8FRU - chains T and 1 of the 43 polymer chains in the assembly; structure by electron microscopy, 2.49 A resolution.

# Chain T
Protein: 60S ribosomal protein eL21
From: Giardia intestinalis assemblage A
Reference sequence: A8B2Q4 (A8B2Q4_GIAIC); residues 1-159 here = UniProt positions 1-159
Chain sequence (159 residues; row label = number of the first residue in the row):
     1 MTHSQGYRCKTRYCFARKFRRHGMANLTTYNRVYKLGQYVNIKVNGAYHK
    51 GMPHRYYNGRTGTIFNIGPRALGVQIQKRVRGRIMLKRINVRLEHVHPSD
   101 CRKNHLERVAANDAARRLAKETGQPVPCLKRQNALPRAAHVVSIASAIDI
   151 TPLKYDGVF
Unresolved in the structure: 1, 155-159

# Chain 1
Molecule: 28S rRNA
From: Giardia intestinalis assemblage A
Sequence (2687 nucleotides; row label = number of the first residue in the row):
     1 CGCGGCCCGAGGCGGCGGGGGCGACGGGCGGAACUUAAGCAUAUCAGUAC
    51 GCCCCGGAGGAGAAACCAACCGGGAUUCCCCGUAGCGGCGAGCGACGCGG
   101 GAGGAGCCCGCCCCGAAGGCGCGCUGUGGGGCGCAGGCGCAGGCCCGCCG
   151 CGAGGGGGCCCGAGGGCCCCGCCCGAGAGGGUGCAAGCCCCGUACGGCGG
   201 CCGCCGGGCCUGCGCGGCGAGUAGCGCUGCUUGAGCGUGCAGCGCGAAGG
   251 GAGGCGCGGCCCUUCCAAGGCUAAAUACGCCCCGGGACCGAUAGCGGACC
   301 AAGUAGCGCGAGCGAACGGUGAAAAGGACGCCCUGCGGCCGCUCAAAAGA
   351 CCUGAACCCGGCCGGCCGCCGGCCCGCCGGCCCCGUCUCGAAACACGGAC
   401 CGAGGAGCCACGCGCCGCGGCGAGCCCGAGGGAGCCCCCGCGGCGGAGCG
   451 AGCGCGAGACGCCCCGGGCCCGCCAUGCCCCUGCGGGCGUGCGCGGGCCG
   501 AGCCGCGGCGCGUGGGCCCGAAAGGCGGUGAUCUAUGCCCGGCGAGGGCG
   551 AGGCCGGGCGAAAGCCUGGUGGAGGCCCGCCGCGGUGCUGACGCGCAGAU
   601 CGCUCGUCGGAGCCGGGCAUGGGGGCGAAAGACUCAUCGAACCGCCUGGU
   651 AGCUGGUUGCCUCCGAAAUGUCUCCCAGGACAGCCGCCGCCCCGCAGUUG
   701 CGGCCCGUAGAGCGCUGGCCGGCGGGAGCGGGGGGCCUGCCCCUCGCCCG
   751 CCCCCCAAACUCCGAAGGGCCGCGCCGCCCCGCCGCUGGCCUGGGCGGGG
   801 CGGGCGAAUGCGGGCGGCGCGUGGGCCCCUCCUGGUAAGCAGGACGGGCG
   851 AGGCGGGACGAUCCGGACGCCGGGCCAGGGUGCGCCGCCGGGGCCCGCGG
   901 AACGGCGUCGGCCGGUCCCGACAGCUGGAAGGUGGCCCCAGAAGUCGGCA
   951 UCCUCCAGGGAGUGUGUAACAACCCACCAGCCGAAUCGGCCGGCCCGGAA
  1001 AAUGGAGCGCGCCGGAGCCCCGGACCCGCGCCCGGCCGCCGCGCGCGGCG
  1051 GGUAGGAGGCCGCAGAGGCCCCGGGGGCGAAGGCGGCGCGCAGGCCCCGC
  1101 CGGACCGGCCUCUGGUGCAGAUCUCGGCAGCAGUAGCCGCUACUCCGCGC
  1151 CCCGGAGGACUGAGGGGGAGACGGGUUCCGCGGCGCCUGCAUCUGGCCGC
  1201 GGGUGACUCGGGCCUAAGCGGCGGGUGAAGACCGGGAAGGGGCGUGCCCG
  1251 CCCGUCGAACGGGGAGCCGGCGGAGACUCCGGCAGGCGCGGCCCCCGCGG
  1301 AGACGCCCGCCCCCCGGCGACGCGCACGGGGACCGCGGCGGGCGGCGCCC
  1351 CGGCCCGCGAACGCCCCGCAGCCCCCGGACGCCUUGCGCGGAGAGGGGGG
  1401 CCCGGGGGCGGACCCCGCGCGUCCCCGGCCGCCCCUGAAAAGCCGGGGGG
  1451 CGCCGGCCGCGCGCCGUACCGACCGCAGCAGGACUCCGGGGUCAGCAGCC
  1501 UCUAGCGCGGGAGCGAACGCGGCUCAGGGAAGUCGGCAAGCCGGCUCCGU
  1551 AACCUCGGGAAAAGGAGUGGCUCUGACGGCGCGCCGGGUCAGAACUGGAA
  1601 CGGACGCGGGGAUCCCGACUGUUUACUAGAAACACAGCGUCGCGAGGGCC
  1651 GCACCCGGCGCUGGCGCGACGUGAUUUCUGCCCAGUGCCACGACCGUCAC
  1701 CGUGAAGCGAUCCGCCGAAGCCCUGGUAAACGGCGGGAGUAACUAUGACU
  1751 CUCUUAAGGUAGCCAAAUGCCUCGUCGGGCAAUUUCCGACGUGCAUGAAU
  1801 GGACCAACGAGGAUCCCACUGUCCCGAGCCGCGCCUCCGCGAGCCUCCAG
  1851 CCUCGGGAACGGGCGAGGGCCGGCCAGCGGGGCAAGAAGACCCUUUUGAG
  1901 CUUGACUCCAGCCCGGGCCUGUGGGGCGGGGCGGCCGGCGCAGCGCACAG
  1951 GGGAGGCCGCGCCCCUGAGACACCCUGACGGCCGCCGCCGCCCCGCUCAC
  2001 CCGGUCGCGCGGGGACCCGCCCGGGCGGGGAGUUCGGCUGGGGCGGCGCG
  2051 CCUGCUACACCGGACCGCAGGCGUCCCACGGCGGGCUCAGCGAGGACGGA
  2101 GACCUCCCGCGGAGCAGAAGGGCACAAGCCCGCCCGACCCGCGCCCCCCG
  2151 UGCCGGCGCGGGCCGCGAAAGCGGGGCCUACCGAUCCUUCGCCGCCCCGG
  2201 CCGCGGGCGCGGAGGUGGCAGAAAAGUUACCACAGGGAUAACUGGCUUGU
  2251 GGCCGCCGAGCGCCCGCAGCGACGCGGCUUUUUGAUCCUUCGAUGUCGGC
  2301 UCUUCCUACCGUCCGCGCGCACCGGCGCGGAAGCGUCGGAUUGUUCACCC
  2351 GUUCAAGGGAUCGUGAGCUGGGUUUAGACCGUCGUGAGACAGGUUAGUUU
  2401 UACCCUACUGGCCCCGGGGCCAGAGCACGGCGGGCCAGUACGAGAGGAAC
  2451 GCCCGCCGCGGGCCGCCAGCCCCGCGGUUGCCCGGCCGGGCAGCGCCGCG
  2501 CCGCCGCGCCCGGGGGCCCUGCGCUGACCGCCUCUAAGCGCGCACCCCGC
  2551 CUCGCGCCCCGCCCGGCCGCGCGCCCCAGCCCCGUGCCCCGUCGCCGAGC
  2601 GGCCCCCGCCCGGGGAGACCACCCGGCGCGGCGCUCCUGUACGGCGCAGA
  2651 GCCCUGCGAUCGCCUGAGGGACGCGCCUGCAGAGCGC
Unresolved in the structure: 136-144, 201-213, 734-741, 925-977, 1581-1584, 1931-1979
Construct notes: insertion (1894)
Bound ions: Na+ site 1: G20, C54; Mg2+ site 1: G39, C40; Mg2+ site 2: C40, G1898; Mg2+ site 3 near G47 (its only coordinating residue here); Mg2+ site 4 near G60 (its only coordinating residue here); Mg2+ site 5 near A153 (its only coordinating residue here); Mg2+ site 6 near U232 (its only coordinating residue here); Mg2+ site 7: G254, C2198, G2199; Mg2+ site 8 near A267 (its only coordinating residue here); Mg2+ site 9 near A274 (its only coordinating residue here); Mg2+ site 10 near C289 (its only coordinating residue here); Mg2+ site 11 near G294 (its only coordinating residue here); 86 more Mg2+ sites not listed; 22 more Na+ sites not listed; 5 more K+ sites not listed
Residues lining bound ligands: spermidine (SPD): A38, G39, C40, G88, C89, G90, U2185, C2186, A2222

# How chain T and chain 1 interact
Residue-residue contacts (132):
  Thr2(T) - G2048(1)  base contact
  Thr2(T) - C2052(1)  hydrogen bond to the base
  Thr2(T) - U2053(1)  hydrogen bond to the base
  Thr2(T) - G2054(1)  hydrogen bond to the base
  Thr2(T) - C2055(1)  hydrogen bond to the base
  Thr2(T) - G2067(1)  base contact
  Thr2(T) - C2068(1)  base contact
  Thr2(T) - A2069(1)  base contact
  Thr2(T) - G2070(1)  base contact
  His3(T) - U2056(1)  base contact
  His3(T) - A2057(1)  hydrogen bond to the base
  His3(T) - G2063(1)  phosphate contact
  His3(T) - A2064(1)  salt bridge to the phosphate
  Ser4(T) - C2052(1)  phosphate contact
  Ser4(T) - U2053(1)  hydrogen bond to the phosphate
  Gln5(T) - C2052(1)  hydrogen bond to the phosphate
  Gln5(T) - G2063(1)  phosphate contact
  Gly6(T) - C2052(1)  hydrogen bond to the phosphate
  Gly6(T) - U2053(1)  hydrogen bond to the phosphate
  Tyr7(T) - C2145(1)  hydrogen bond to the sugar
  Tyr7(T) - C2146(1)  sugar contact
  Tyr7(T) - U2179(1)  hydrogen bond to the phosphate
  Tyr7(T) - A2180(1)  phosphate contact
  Arg8(T) - U2053(1)  phosphate contact
  Arg8(T) - G2121(1)  sugar contact
  Arg8(T) - C2178(1)  hydrogen bond to the sugar
  Arg8(T) - U2179(1)  hydrogen bond to the sugar
  Cys9(T) - U2053(1)  phosphate contact
  Cys9(T) - G2054(1)  phosphate contact
  Lys10(T) - G2054(1)  hydrogen bond to the phosphate
  Lys10(T) - G2062(1)  phosphate contact
  Thr11(T) - G2054(1)  phosphate contact
  Arg12(T) - A759(1)  phosphate contact
  Arg12(T) - C760(1)  salt bridge to the phosphate
  Arg12(T) - G2054(1)  hydrogen bond to the sugar
  Arg12(T) - C2055(1)  phosphate contact
  Arg12(T) - G2120(1)  hydrogen bond to the phosphate
  Arg12(T) - G2121(1)  salt bridge to the phosphate
  Tyr13(T) - G707(1)  phosphate contact
  Tyr13(T) - U761(1)  hydrogen bond to the phosphate
  Ala16(T) - G2121(1)  phosphate contact
  Ala16(T) - G2122(1)  phosphate contact
  Arg17(T) - G2122(1)  hydrogen bond to the phosphate
  Arg17(T) - C2123(1)  salt bridge to the phosphate
  Phe19(T) - C762(1)  sugar contact
  His22(T) - C2123(1)  salt bridge to the phosphate
  Gly23(T) - C2123(1)  hydrogen bond to the phosphate
  Gly23(T) - A2124(1)  phosphate contact
  Lys35(T) - G794(1)  sugar contact
  Tyr39(T) - C771(1)  sugar contact
  Tyr39(T) - G772(1)  sugar contact
  Asn41(T) - C704(1)  sugar contact
  Lys43(T) - C704(1)  phosphate contact
  Lys43(T) - C705(1)  salt bridge to the phosphate
  Gly46(T) - G2122(1)  sugar contact
  Ala47(T) - G2122(1)  phosphate contact
  Ala47(T) - C2123(1)  phosphate contact
  Ala47(T) - A2127(1)  hydrogen bond to the base
  His49(T) - G2121(1)  base contact
  His49(T) - G2122(1)  sugar contact
  His49(T) - A2127(1)  base contact
  His49(T) - C2177(1)  hydrogen bond to the sugar
  His49(T) - C2178(1)  sugar contact
  Lys50(T) - C2157(1)  salt bridge to the phosphate
  Lys50(T) - G2158(1)  salt bridge to the phosphate
  Gly51(T) - C2157(1)  phosphate contact
  His54(T) - C2146(1)  sugar contact
  Arg55(T) - C2061(1)  salt bridge to the phosphate
  Arg55(T) - G2062(1)  salt bridge to the phosphate
  Tyr56(T) - C2061(1)  sugar contact
  Tyr57(T) - C2145(1)  hydrogen bond to the phosphate
  Tyr57(T) - C2146(1)  hydrogen bond to the phosphate
  Asn58(T) - C705(1)  sugar contact
  Asn58(T) - C706(1)  sugar contact
  Gly59(T) - C705(1)  sugar contact
  Gly59(T) - G769(1)  base contact
  Arg60(T) - G769(1)  hydrogen bond to the sugar
  Arg60(T) - C770(1)  sugar contact
  Arg60(T) - C2060(1)  hydrogen bond to the base
  Thr61(T) - G703(1)  base contact
  Thr61(T) - C770(1)  sugar contact
  Thr61(T) - C771(1)  sugar contact
  Pro69(T) - C2159(1)  phosphate contact
  Arg70(T) - C2159(1)  hydrogen bond to the phosphate
  Arg70(T) - C2172(1)  salt bridge to the phosphate
  Arg70(T) - G2173(1)  salt bridge to the phosphate
  Ala71(T) - G2158(1)  phosphate contact
  Ala71(T) - C2159(1)  hydrogen bond to the phosphate
  Gln77(T) - C771(1)  phosphate contact
  Lys78(T) - C2146(1)  salt bridge to the phosphate
  Lys78(T) - G2150(1)  hydrogen bond to the base
  Val80(T) - G2150(1)  base contact
  Arg81(T) - C2149(1)  salt bridge to the phosphate
  Arg81(T) - G2150(1)  salt bridge to the phosphate
  Arg83(T) - G2150(1)  salt bridge to the phosphate
  Met85(T) - G2150(1)  base contact
  Lys87(T) - C2145(1)  salt bridge to the phosphate
  Lys87(T) - C2146(1)  salt bridge to the phosphate
  Lys87(T) - G2150(1)  hydrogen bond to the base
  Arg88(T) - C2144(1)  hydrogen bond to the sugar
  Asn90(T) - G2158(1)  sugar contact
  Arg92(T) - G2158(1)  salt bridge to the phosphate
  Asp100(T) - G703(1)  sugar contact
  Cys101(T) - G702(1)  base contact
  Cys101(T) - C771(1)  hydrogen bond to the sugar
  Cys101(T) - G772(1)  sugar contact
  Arg102(T) - G772(1)  hydrogen bond to the phosphate
  Arg102(T) - C773(1)  salt bridge to the phosphate
  Asn104(T) - G702(1)  sugar contact
  His105(T) - C773(1)  sugar contact
  His105(T) - G774(1)  base contact
  Arg108(T) - G806(1)  hydrogen bond to the sugar
  Arg108(T) - A807(1)  salt bridge to the phosphate
  Val109(T) - G774(1)  base contact
  Asn112(T) - G774(1)  hydrogen bond to the base
  Asn112(T) - G806(1)  base contact
  Asp113(T) - C776(1)  hydrogen bond to the sugar
  Arg116(T) - G803(1)  sugar contact
  Arg116(T) - G804(1)  sugar contact
  Arg116(T) - G806(1)  hydrogen bond to the base
  Arg117(T) - G802(1)  hydrogen bond to the base
  Arg117(T) - G803(1)  hydrogen bond to the sugar
  Leu129(T) - G806(1)  sugar contact
  Lys130(T) - G806(1)  sugar contact
  Lys130(T) - A807(1)  phosphate contact
  Lys130(T) - A808(1)  salt bridge to the phosphate
  Arg131(T) - G700(1)  base contact
  Arg131(T) - C773(1)  hydrogen bond to the sugar
  Arg131(T) - A807(1)  salt bridge to the phosphate
  Asn133(T) - G700(1)  hydrogen bond to the sugar
  Asn133(T) - A807(1)  hydrogen bond to the sugar
  Asn133(T) - A808(1)  hydrogen bond to the sugar
Other interface residues (no listed pair), chain T (70 interface residues in all): Cys14, Phe15, Lys18, Leu36, Gly68, Ile89, Lys120, Gln132
Other interface residues (no listed pair), chain 1 (71 interface residues in all): A682, C701, U708, C763, G795, G2143, C2147, C2148, G2155, G2160

# Summary
Chain T and chain 1 form an interface of 70 and 71 residues respectively, with 42 hydrogen bonds and 23 salt
bridges. Polar contacts include Thr2(T)-C2052(1), Thr2(T)-U2053(1) and Thr2(T)-G2054(1). Bound to chain 1:
spermidine. The Na+ site 1 is built by G20(1) and C54(1).
Chain T is 60S ribosomal protein eL21 and chain 1 is 28S rRNA, both from Giardia intestinalis assemblage A;
the structure, 60S subunit of the Giardia lamblia 80S ribosome, was determined by electron microscopy.
